PDB entry 8DPU | X-ray diffraction, 3.78 A resolution | chains A and B of the 6 polymer chains in the assembly

# Chain A
Name: Interleukin-6 receptor subunit beta
From: Homo sapiens
Reference sequence: P40189 (IL6RB_HUMAN); residues 0-302 here correspond to UniProt positions 22-324 (UniProt number = residue number + 22)
Sequence (303 residues; numbered 0 to 302; the number before each row is that of its first residue; numbering starts at 0):
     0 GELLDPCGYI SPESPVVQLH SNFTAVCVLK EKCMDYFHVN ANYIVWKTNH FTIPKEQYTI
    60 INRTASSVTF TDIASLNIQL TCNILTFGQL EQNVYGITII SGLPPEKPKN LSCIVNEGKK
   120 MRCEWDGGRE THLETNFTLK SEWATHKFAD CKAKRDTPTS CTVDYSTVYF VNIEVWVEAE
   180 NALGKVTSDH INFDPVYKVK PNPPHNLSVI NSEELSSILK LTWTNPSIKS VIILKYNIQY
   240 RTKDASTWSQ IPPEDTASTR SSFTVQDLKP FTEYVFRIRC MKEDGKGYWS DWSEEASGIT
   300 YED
Unresolved in the structure: 0-3, 302
Cystine bridges: Cys-6/Cys-32, Cys-26/Cys-81, Cys-112/Cys-122, Cys-150/Cys-160
Glycans and other covalent adducts: N-acetylglucosamine (NAG) linked to Asn-21, Asn-61, Asn-135
UniProt features mapped onto this chain:
  - motif: Trp-288 to Ser-292 (WSXWS motif)
  - glycosylation (N-linked (GlcNAc...) asparagine): Asn-21, Asn-61, Asn-109, Asn-135, Asn-205
What the authors report for this chain:
  - post-translational modification sites: Asn-21, Asn-61, Asn-135

# Chain B
Name: Interleukin-11
From: Homo sapiens
Reference sequence: P20809 (IL11_HUMAN); residues 1-178 here correspond to UniProt positions 22-199 (UniProt number = residue number + 21)
Sequence (179 residues; row label = number of the first residue in the row; numbering starts at 0):
     0 GPGPPPGPPR VSPDPRAELD STVLLTRSLL ADTRQLAAQL RDKFPADGDH NLDSLPTLAM
    60 SAGALGALQL PGVLTRLRAD LLSYLRHVQW LRRAGGSSLK TLEPELGTLQ ARLDRLLRRL
   120 QLLMSRLALP QPPPDPPAPP LAPPSSAWGG IRAAHAILGG LHLTLDWAVR GLLLLKTRL
Unresolved in the structure: 0-14
Differences from the reference sequence: expression tag (0)
UniProt features mapped onto this chain:
  - region: His-161 to Arg-169 (Important for interaction with IL11RA and for the stimulation of cell proliferation)
  - site: Trp-147 (Important for interaction with IL6ST and for the stimulation of cell proliferation)
What the authors report for this chain:
  - mutagenesis - W147A (610 +/- 120 pM): decreased signaling
  - mutagenesis - A58P/M59A/S60I/A61D/G62Y/W147A (38 +/- 9 nM), W147A (10 +/- 8 nM): unchanged binding to Interleukin-11 receptor subunit alpha
  - mutagenesis - W147A (130 +/- 14 nM): unchanged binding to gp130D2-D3

# Interface between chain A and chain B
Pairs across the interface (14):
  Trp-142(A) / Arg-118(B)
  Thr-144(A) / Arg-117(B)
  His-145(A) / Arg-117(B)  hydrogen bond
  Ser-165(A) / Arg-111(B)
  Thr-166(A) / Arg-111(B)  hydrogen bond (backbone-side chain)
  Val-167(A) / Arg-114(B)
  Tyr-168(A) / Leu-24(B)
  Tyr-168(A) / Arg-111(B)
  Phe-169(A) / Ser-20(B)  hydrogen bond (backbone-side chain)
  Phe-169(A) / Leu-23(B)
  Phe-169(A) / Leu-24(B)
  Phe-169(A) / Arg-118(B)
  Val-170(A) / Arg-114(B)
  Val-170(A) / Arg-118(B)
Interface residues without a listed pair, chain A (11 interface residues in all): Phe-147, Val-230
Interface residues without a listed pair, chain B (10 interface residues in all): Ser-27, Thr-107, Leu-121
The authors on this interface:
  - hot spots on chain B (mutagenesis) - W147A: decreased binding to Interleukin-6 receptor subunit beta (chain A)

# In short
Chain A and chain B form an interface of 11 and 10 residues respectively, with 3 hydrogen bonds. Polar pairs
include His-145(A)/Arg-117(B), Thr-166(A)/Arg-111(B) and Phe-169(A)/Ser-20(B). Covalently linked
N-acetylglucosamine: at Asn-21(A), Asn-61(A) and Asn-135(A). The paper reports that W147A of chain B reduces
signaling; modification sites Asn-21(A), Asn-61(A) and Asn-135(A).
Here chain A is Interleukin-6 receptor subunit beta and chain B is Interleukin-11, both from Homo sapiens.
Entry 8DPU (The crystal structure of the IL-11 signalling complex) was determined by X-ray diffraction
together with 8DPS, 8DPT, 8DPV and 8DPW from the same study.
